6C3X - chain A; structure by X-ray diffraction, 1.54 A resolution.

Chain A:
Name: Sulfite reductase [NADPH] hemoprotein beta-component
Organism: Escherichia coli (strain K12)
Notes: EC 1.8.1.2
UniProt: P17846 (CYSI_ECOLI); numbering as in UniProt (aligned over 1-570)
Chain sequence (570 residues; numbered 1 to 570; the number before each row is that of its first residue):
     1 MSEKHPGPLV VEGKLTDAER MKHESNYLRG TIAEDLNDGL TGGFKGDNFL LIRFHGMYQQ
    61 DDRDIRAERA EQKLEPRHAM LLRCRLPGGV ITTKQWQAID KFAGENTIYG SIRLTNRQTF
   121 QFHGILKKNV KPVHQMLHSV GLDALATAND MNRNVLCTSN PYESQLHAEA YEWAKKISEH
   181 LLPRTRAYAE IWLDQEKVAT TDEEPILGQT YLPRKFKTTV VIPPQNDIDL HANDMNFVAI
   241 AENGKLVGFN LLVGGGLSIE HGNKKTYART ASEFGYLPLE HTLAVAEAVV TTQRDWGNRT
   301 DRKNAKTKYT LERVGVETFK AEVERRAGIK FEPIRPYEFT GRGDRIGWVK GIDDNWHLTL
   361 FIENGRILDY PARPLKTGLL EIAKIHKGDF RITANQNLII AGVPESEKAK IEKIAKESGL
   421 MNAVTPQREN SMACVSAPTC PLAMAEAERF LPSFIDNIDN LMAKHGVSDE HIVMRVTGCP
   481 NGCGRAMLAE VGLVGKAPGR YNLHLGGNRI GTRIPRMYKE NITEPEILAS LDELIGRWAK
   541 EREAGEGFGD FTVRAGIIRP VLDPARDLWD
Not modelled in the structure: 1-80, 184-209
Construct notes: engineered mutation A437 (Phe in P17846)
Bound ions: K+: I362, N395, Q396, N397; 4Fe-4S cluster Fe: C434, C440, C479, C483; siroheme Fe: C483 (together with phosphate ion)
Ligand contacts:
  - 4Fe-4S cluster (SF4): C434, V435, S436, C440, L442, A443, T477, G478, C479, N481, G482, C483
  - siroheme (SRM): L81, R83, R113, L114, T115, N116, R117, T119, Q121, H123, R153, R214, K215, K217, A232, G256, L257, S258, R302, K306, Q396, A433, C434, V435, T439, C440, P441, L442, N481, G482, C483, R485
Curated features (UniProtKB/Swiss-Prot):
  - binding site ([4Fe-4S] cluster): C434, C440, C479, C483
  - binding site (siroheme): C483

Overview:
Chain A binds 4Fe-4S cluster and siroheme. The K+ site is built by I362, N395, Q396 and N397. C434, C440, C479
and C483 coordinate a 4Fe-4S cluster Fe ion. Curated annotation (UniProt) lists 4 [4Fe-4S] cluster-binding
residues and siroheme-binding residue C483.
Chain A is Sulfite reductase [NADPH] hemoprotein beta-component (Escherichia coli (strain K12)); the
structure, Wild type structure of SiRHP, was determined by X-ray diffraction (same publication as 6C3M, 6C3Y
and 6C3Z).
